PDB entry 4CR3 | electron microscopy, 9.30 A resolution (very low resolution: no residue pairs are listed; an interface is given only as per-side residue counts) | chains I and J of the 33 polymer chains in the assembly

# Chain I
Molecule: 26S protease regulatory subunit 4 homolog
Organism: Saccharomyces cerevisiae
Reference sequence: P40327 (PRS4_YEAST); numbering as in UniProt (aligned over 1-437)
Amino-acid sequence (437 residues; numbered 1 to 437; the number before each row is that of its first residue):
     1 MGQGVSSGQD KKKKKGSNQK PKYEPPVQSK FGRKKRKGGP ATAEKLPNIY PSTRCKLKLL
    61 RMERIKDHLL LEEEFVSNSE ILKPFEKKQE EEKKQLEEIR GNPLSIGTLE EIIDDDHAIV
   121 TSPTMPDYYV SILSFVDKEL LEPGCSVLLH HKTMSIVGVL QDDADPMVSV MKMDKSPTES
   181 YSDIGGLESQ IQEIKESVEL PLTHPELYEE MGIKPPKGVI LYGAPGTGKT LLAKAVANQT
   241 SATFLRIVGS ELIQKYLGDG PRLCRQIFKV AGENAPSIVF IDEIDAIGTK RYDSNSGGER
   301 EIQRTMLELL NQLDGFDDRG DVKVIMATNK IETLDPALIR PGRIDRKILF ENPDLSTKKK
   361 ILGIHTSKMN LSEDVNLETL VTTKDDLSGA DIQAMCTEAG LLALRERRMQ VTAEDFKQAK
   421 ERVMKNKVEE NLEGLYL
Disordered / not traced: 1-74, 437
Swiss-Prot annotation at these positions:
  - binding site (ATP): G223 to T230
  - lipidation: G2 (N-myristoyl glycine)
  - cross-link (Glycyl lysine isopeptide (Lys-Gly)): K234 (interchain with G-Cter in ubiquitin), K255 (interchain with G-Cter in ubiquitin), K290 (interchain with G-Cter in ubiquitin)

# Chain J
Molecule: 26S protease regulatory subunit 8 homolog
Organism: Saccharomyces cerevisiae
Reference sequence: Q01939 (PRS8_YEAST); residues 1-405 here = UniProt positions 1-405
Amino-acid sequence (405 residues; each row starts with the number of its first residue):
     1 MTAAVTSSNI VLETHESGIK PYFEQKIQET ELKIRSKTEN VRRLEAQRNA LNDKVRFIKD
    61 ELRLLQEPGS YVGEVIKIVS DKKVLVKVQP EGKYIVDVAK DINVKDLKAS QRVCLRSDSY
   121 MLHKVLENKA DPLVSLMMVE KVPDSTYDMV GGLTKQIKEI KEVIELPVKH PELFESLGIA
   181 QPKGVILYGP PGTGKTLLAR AVAHHTDCKF IRVSGAELVQ KYIGEGSRMV RELFVMAREH
   241 APSIIFMDEI DSIGSTRVEG SGGGDSEVQR TMLELLNQLD GFETSKNIKI IMATNRLDIL
   301 DPALLRPGRI DRKIEFPPPS VAARAEILRI HSRKMNLTRG INLRKVAEKM NGCSGADVKG
   361 VCTEAGMYAL RERRIHVTQE DFELAVGKVM NKNQETAISV AKLFK
Disordered / not traced: 1-23, 397-405
Swiss-Prot annotation at these positions:
  - binding site (ATP): G189 to T196
  - modified residue: T2 (N-acetylthreonine)

# Chain I / chain J interface
At this resolution (9 A) residue pairs are not listed: 56 residues of chain I and 49 of chain J lie at the interface.

# In short
56 residues of chain I face 49 of chain J across their interface. Curated annotation (UniProt) lists 8
ATP-binding residues on chain I; 8 ATP-binding residues on chain J.
Here chain I is 26S protease regulatory subunit 4 homolog and chain J is 26S protease regulatory subunit 8
homolog, both from Saccharomyces cerevisiae. Entry 4CR3 (Deep classification of a large cryo-EM dataset
defines the conformational landscape of the 26S proteasome) was determined by electron microscopy, deposited
together with 4CR2 and 4CR4.
